Entry 1X1T (X-ray diffraction, 1.52 A resolution); this record covers chain A.

Chain A:
Name: D(-)-3-hydroxybutyrate dehydrogenase
From: Pseudomonas fragi
Notes: EC 1.1.1.30
Chain sequence (260 residues; row label = number of the first residue in the row):
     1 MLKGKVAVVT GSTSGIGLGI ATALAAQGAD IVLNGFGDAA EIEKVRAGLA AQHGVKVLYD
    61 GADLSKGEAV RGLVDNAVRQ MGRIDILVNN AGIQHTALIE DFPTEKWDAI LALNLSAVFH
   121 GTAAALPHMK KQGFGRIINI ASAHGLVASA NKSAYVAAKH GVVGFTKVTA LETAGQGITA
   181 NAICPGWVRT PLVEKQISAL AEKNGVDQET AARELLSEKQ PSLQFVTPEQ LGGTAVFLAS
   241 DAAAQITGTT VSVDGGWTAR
Not modelled in the structure: 191-214
Ion coordination: Mg2+: Asp38, His128
Residues lining bound ligands: NAD (nicotinamide-adenine-dinucleotide): Gly11, Ser12, Thr13, Ser14, Gly15, Ile16, Gly17, Asn34, Gly35, Phe36, Ala62, Asp63, Leu64, Ser65, Asn90, Ala91, Gly92, Ile93, Leu113, Ile140, Ala141, Ser142, Tyr155, Lys159, Pro185, Gly186, Trp187, Val188, Thr190

Summary:
Chain A binds NAD. Asp38 and His128 coordinate Mg2+.
Chain A is D(-)-3-hydroxybutyrate dehydrogenase (Pseudomonas fragi); the structure, Crystal Structure of
D-3-Hydroxybutyrate Dehydrogenase from Pseudomonas fragi Complexed with NAD+, was determined by X-ray
diffraction, deposited together with 1WMB.
